PDB entry 1T1C | X-ray diffraction, 1.60 A resolution | chain A

# Chain A
Protein: Photoactive yellow protein
Source organism: Halorhodospira halophila
Reference sequence: P16113 (PYP_ECTHA); residue numbers follow UniProt; this construct covers 1-125
Amino-acid sequence (125 residues; row label = number of the first residue in the row):
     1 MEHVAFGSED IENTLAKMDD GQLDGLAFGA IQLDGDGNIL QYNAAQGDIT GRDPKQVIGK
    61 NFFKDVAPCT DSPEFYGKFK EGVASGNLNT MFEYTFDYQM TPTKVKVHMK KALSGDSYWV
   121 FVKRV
Differences from the reference sequence: engineered mutation Q46 (Glu in P16113)
Glycans and other covalent adducts: 4'-hydroxycinnamic acid (HC4) linked to C69
Ligand contacts: 4'-hydroxycinnamic acid (HC4): I31, Y42, Q46, T50, R52, F62, V66, A67, P68, T70, F96, D97, Y98, M100
What the authors report for this chain:
  - binding site for 4'-hydroxycinnamic acid: Y42, Q46
  - conformationally variable residues (helix shift): I11 to D20

# In short
4'-hydroxycinnamic acid is covalently linked to C69. From the paper: a binding site for 4'-hydroxycinnamic
acid at Y42 and Q46; conformational variability at I11.
Chain A is Photoactive yellow protein (Halorhodospira halophila); the structure, Late intermediate IL3 from
time-resolved crystallography of the E46Q mutant of PYP, was determined by X-ray diffraction, deposited
together with 1T18, 1T19, 1T1A and 1T1B.
